9BWV - chains C and D of the 8 polymer chains in the assembly; structure by electron microscopy, 5.10 A resolution (low resolution: residue-level contacts below are approximate; hydrogen-bond / salt-bridge calls are withheld).

# Chain C
Name: Nucleoprotein
Source organism: Influenza D virus
UniProt: K9LG94 (K9LG94_9ORTO); residues 1-552 here = UniProt positions 1-552
Amino-acid sequence (552 residues; row label = number of the first residue in the row):
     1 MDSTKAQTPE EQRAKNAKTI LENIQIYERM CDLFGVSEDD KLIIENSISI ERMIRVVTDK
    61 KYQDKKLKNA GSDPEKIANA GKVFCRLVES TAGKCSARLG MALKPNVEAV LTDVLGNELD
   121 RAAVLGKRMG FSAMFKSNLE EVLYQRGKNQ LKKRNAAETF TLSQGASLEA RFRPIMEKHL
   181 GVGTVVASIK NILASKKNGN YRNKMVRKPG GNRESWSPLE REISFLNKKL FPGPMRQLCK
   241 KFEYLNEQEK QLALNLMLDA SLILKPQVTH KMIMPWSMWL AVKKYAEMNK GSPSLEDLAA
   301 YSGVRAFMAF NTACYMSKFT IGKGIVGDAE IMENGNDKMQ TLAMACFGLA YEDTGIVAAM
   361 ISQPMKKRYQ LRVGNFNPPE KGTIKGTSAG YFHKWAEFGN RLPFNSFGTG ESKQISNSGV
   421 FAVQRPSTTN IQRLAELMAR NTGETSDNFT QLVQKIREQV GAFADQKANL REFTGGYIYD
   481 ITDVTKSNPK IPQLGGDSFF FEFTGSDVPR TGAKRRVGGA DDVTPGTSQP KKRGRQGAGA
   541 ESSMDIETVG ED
Not modelled in the structure: 1-7, 497-552

# Chain D
Molecule: FluD-NS vRNA
Source organism: Influenza D virus
Sequence (20 nucleotides; each row starts with the number of its first residue):
     1 UUUUUUUUUU UUUUUUUUUU

# How chain C and chain D interact
Pairs across the interface (42):
  Gln12(C) - U2(D)
  Arg52(C) - U11(D)
  Lys60(C) - U5(D)
  Lys60(C) - U6(D)
  Lys61(C) - U6(D)
  Lys61(C) - U7(D)
  Lys61(C) - U8(D)
  Tyr62(C) - U9(D)
  Tyr62(C) - U10(D)
  Asp64(C) - U6(D)
  Asp64(C) - U7(D)
  Lys65(C) - U7(D)
  Lys65(C) - U8(D)
  Lys65(C) - U9(D)
  Lys68(C) - U7(D)
  Phe84(C) - U11(D)
  Asp120(C) - U4(D)
  Arg121(C) - U4(D)
  Ala122(C) - U4(D)
  Ala123(C) - U4(D)
  Lys148(C) - U13(D)
  Arg171(C) - U6(D)
  Asn200(C) - U8(D)
  Tyr201(C) - U8(D)
  Arg202(C) - U7(D)
  Arg202(C) - U8(D)
  Lys204(C) - U6(D)
  Lys204(C) - U7(D)
  Val206(C) - U5(D)
  Val206(C) - U6(D)
  Arg207(C) - U5(D)
  Lys208(C) - U3(D)
  Lys208(C) - U4(D)
  Pro209(C) - U3(D)
  Pro209(C) - U4(D)
  Gly210(C) - U3(D)
  Tyr301(C) - U1(D)
  Gly327(C) - U14(D)
  Asp328(C) - U14(D)
  Asp328(C) - U15(D)
  Ala329(C) - U15(D)
  Tyr369(C) - U15(D)
Interface residues without a listed pair, chain C (36 interface residues in all): Pro9, Val56, Tyr144, Leu151, Lys178, Gly211, Ser302
Interface residues without a listed pair, chain D (16 interface residues in all): U16, U19

# Overview
The interface between chain C and chain D involves 36 residues on one side and 16 on the other.
Chain C is Nucleoprotein and chain D is FluD-NS vRNA, both from Influenza D virus; the structure, Structure of
influenza D RNP, 4xNP local resconstruction, was determined by electron microscopy, deposited together with
9BWZ, 9BX0, 9BX1, 9BX4 and 9C4H.
